PDB entry 2OJE | X-ray diffraction, 3.00 A resolution | chains B and D of the 4 polymer chains in the assembly

Chain B:
Name: HLA class II histocompatibility antigen, DRB1-1 beta chain precursor
Source organism: Homo sapiens
Notes: fragment: extracellular domain, residues 30-219
Reference sequence: P04229 (2B11_HUMAN); residues 1-190 here correspond to UniProt positions 30-219 (UniProt number = residue number + 29)
Sequence (190 residues; row label = number of the first residue in the row):
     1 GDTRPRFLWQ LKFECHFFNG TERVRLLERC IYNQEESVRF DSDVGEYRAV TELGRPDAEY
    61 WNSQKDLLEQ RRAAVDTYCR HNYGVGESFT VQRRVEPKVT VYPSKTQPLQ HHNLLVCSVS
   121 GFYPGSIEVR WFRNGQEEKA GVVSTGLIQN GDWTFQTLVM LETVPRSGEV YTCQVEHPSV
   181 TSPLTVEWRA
Disulfides: Cys15-Cys79, Cys117-Cys173

Chain D:
Name: Superantigen
Source organism: Mycoplasma arthritidis
Reference sequence: Q48898 (Q48898_MYCAT); residues 0-213 here correspond to UniProt positions 25-238 (UniProt number = residue number + 25)
Sequence (214 residues; numbered 0 to 213; the number before each row is that of its first residue; numbering starts at 0):
     0 SMKLRVENPK KAQKHFVQNL NNVVFTNKEL EDIYNLSNKE ETKEVLKLFK LKVNQFYRHA
    60 FGIVNDYNGL LEYKEIFNMM FLKLSVVFDT QRKEANNVEQ IKRNIAILDE IMAKADNDLS
   120 YFISQNKNFQ ELWDKAVKLT KEMKIKLKGQ KLDLRDGEVA INKVRELFGS DKNVKELWWF
   180 RSLLVKGVYL IKRYYEGDIE LKTTSDFAKA VFED

Chain B / chain D interface:
Residue-residue contacts (5; chain B residue first):
  Tyr60(B) - Gln17(D)
  Gln64(B) - Phe15(D)
  Asp66(B) - Lys13(D)  salt bridge
  Asp66(B) - Phe15(D)
  Leu67(B) - Phe15(D)  hydrophobic
Interface residues without a listed pair, chain D (4 interface residues in all): Asn18

Summary:
The chain B/chain D interface involves 4 residues from each chain, with 1 salt bridge. The salt-bridged pair
is Asp66(B)-Lys13(D).
Chain B is HLA class II histocompatibility antigen, DRB1-1 beta chain precursor (Homo sapiens) and chain D is
Superantigen (Mycoplasma arthritidis); the structure, Mycoplasma arthritidis-derived mitogen complexed with
class II MHC molecule HLA-DR1/HA complex in the presence of EDTA, was determined by X-ray diffraction.
